6RL4 - chains A and P; structure by X-ray diffraction, 1.60 A resolution.

Chain A:
Protein: 14-3-3 protein sigma
Source organism: Homo sapiens
UniProt: P31947 (1433S_HUMAN); residues 1-248 here = UniProt positions 1-248
Amino-acid sequence (253 residues; each row starts with the number of its first residue; numbers below 1 keep their minus sign (Gly-4 is residue -4)):
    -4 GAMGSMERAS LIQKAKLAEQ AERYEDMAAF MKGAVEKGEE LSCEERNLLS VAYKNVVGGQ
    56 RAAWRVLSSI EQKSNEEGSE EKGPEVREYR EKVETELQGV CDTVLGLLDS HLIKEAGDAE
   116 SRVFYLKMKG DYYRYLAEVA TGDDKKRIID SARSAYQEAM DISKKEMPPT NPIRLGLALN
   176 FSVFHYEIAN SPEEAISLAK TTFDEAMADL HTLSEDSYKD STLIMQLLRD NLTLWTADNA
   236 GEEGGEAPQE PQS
Unresolved in the structure: 72-77, 232-248
Differences from the reference sequence: expression tag (-4 to 0)
Modified residues: Cys38 (S-hydroxycysteine; CSO)
Metal / ion sites: Mg2+: Glu86, Glu89
Ligand contacts: K7N (5-[1-(2-azanylethyl)imidazol-4-yl]-4-phenyl-thiophene-2-carboximidamide): Glu14, Cys38, Glu39, Asn42, Leu43, Val46, Pro167, Asp215
UniProt features mapped onto this chain:
  - site (Interaction with phosphoserine on interacting protein): Arg56, Arg129
  - modified residue (Phosphoserine): Ser5, Ser74, Ser248

Chain P:
Protein: Cellular tumor antigen p53
Source organism: Homo sapiens
UniProt: P04637 (P53_HUMAN); residue numbers follow UniProt; this construct covers 382-393
Amino-acid sequence (12 residues; row label = number of the first residue in the row):
   382 KLMFKTEGPD SD
Modified residues: Thr387 (phosphothreonine; TPO)
UniProt features mapped onto this chain:
  - modified residue: Lys382 (N6,N6-dimethyllysine), Ser392 (Phosphoserine)
  - cross-link: Lys386 (Glycyl lysine isopeptide (Lys-Gly) (interchain with G-Cter in SUMO))
  - natural variant: Phe385 (F385L: In a sporadic cancer), Gly389 (G389W: In a sporadic cancer), Ser392 (S392L: In a sporadic cancer)
  - mutagenesis: Lys382 (K382A: Abolishes acetylation by CREBBP; K382R: Abolishes monomethylation by KMT5A), Leu383 (L383A: Abolishes S-315 phosphorylation by CDK2/cyclin A), Phe385 (F385A: Reduced SUMO1 conjugation), Lys386 (K386A: Abolishes SUMO1 conjugation, in vitro and in vivo), Thr387 (T387A: No effect SUMO1 conjugation), Glu388 (E388A: Abolishes SUMO1 conjugation), Ser392 (S392D: Mimics phosphorylation; promotes ability to undergo liquid-liquid phase separation; S392E: Abolished ability to undergo liquid-liquid phase separation)
From the paper describing this entry:
  - post-translational modification sites: Thr387 (citing earlier work)

How chain A and chain P interact:
Pairs across the interface (37; chain A residue first):
  Lys49(A) with Thr387(P); Glu388(P), hydrogen bond (side chain-backbone); Gly389(P); Pro390(P), hydrogen bond (side chain-backbone); Ser392(P), hydrogen bond (backbone-side chain)
  Asn50(A) with Pro390(P); Ser392(P)
  Gly53(A) with Ser392(P); Asp393(P)
  Gly54(A) with Ser392(P), hydrogen bond (backbone-backbone)
  Arg56(A) with Met384(P); Thr387(P); Asp393(P), salt bridge
  Ala57(A) with Asp393(P)
  Arg60(A) with Met384(P); Asp393(P), salt bridge
  Lys122(A) with Glu388(P), salt bridge
  Arg129(A) with Thr387(P)
  Tyr130(A) with Thr387(P)
  Glu133(A) with Met384(P)
  Leu174(A) with Lys386(P); Thr387(P); Glu388(P)
  Asn175(A) with Thr387(P); Glu388(P), hydrogen bond (side chain-backbone)
  Val178(A) with Phe385(P), hydrophobic; Lys386(P); Thr387(P)
  Tyr181(A) with Phe385(P), hydrophobic
  Glu182(A) with Lys382(P), salt bridge; Phe385(P)
  Leu222(A) with Lys386(P)
  Asp225(A) with Lys386(P), salt bridge
  Asn226(A) with Phe385(P); Lys386(P), hydrogen bond (side chain-backbone)
  Leu229(A) with Phe385(P), hydrophobic
  Trp230(A) with Phe385(P)
Interface residues without a listed pair, chain A (23 interface residues in all): Val46, Gly171
Interface residues without a listed pair, chain P (11 interface residues in all): Leu383

Overview:
The interface between chain A and chain P involves 23 residues on one side and 11 on the other, with 6
hydrogen bonds and 5 salt bridges. Polar contacts include Arg56(A)-Asp393(P), Arg60(A)-Asp393(P) and
Lys122(A)-Glu388(P). Ligands of chain A: compound K7N. From UniProt: 7 mutagenesis sites on chain P. The paper
reports a modification site at Thr387(P).
Here chain A is 14-3-3 protein sigma and chain P is Cellular tumor antigen p53, both from Homo sapiens. Entry
6RL4 (Fragment AZ-025 binding at the p53pT387/14-3-3 sigma interface) was determined by X-ray diffraction
together with 6R5L, 6RHC, 6RJL, 6RJQ, 6RJZ, 6RK8 and 24 further entries from the same study.
